PDB entry 3IWJ | X-ray diffraction, 2.15 A resolution | chains A and B

[Chain A (and B)]
Molecule: Putative aminoaldehyde dehydrogenase
From: Pisum sativum
Notes: EC 1.2.1.19; chain B of this document is another copy of the same molecule, construct and numbering; everything in this record applies to it too
UniProt: Q93YB2 (Q93YB2_PEA); residues 1-503 here = UniProt positions 1-503
Sequence (503 residues; row label = number of the first residue in the row):
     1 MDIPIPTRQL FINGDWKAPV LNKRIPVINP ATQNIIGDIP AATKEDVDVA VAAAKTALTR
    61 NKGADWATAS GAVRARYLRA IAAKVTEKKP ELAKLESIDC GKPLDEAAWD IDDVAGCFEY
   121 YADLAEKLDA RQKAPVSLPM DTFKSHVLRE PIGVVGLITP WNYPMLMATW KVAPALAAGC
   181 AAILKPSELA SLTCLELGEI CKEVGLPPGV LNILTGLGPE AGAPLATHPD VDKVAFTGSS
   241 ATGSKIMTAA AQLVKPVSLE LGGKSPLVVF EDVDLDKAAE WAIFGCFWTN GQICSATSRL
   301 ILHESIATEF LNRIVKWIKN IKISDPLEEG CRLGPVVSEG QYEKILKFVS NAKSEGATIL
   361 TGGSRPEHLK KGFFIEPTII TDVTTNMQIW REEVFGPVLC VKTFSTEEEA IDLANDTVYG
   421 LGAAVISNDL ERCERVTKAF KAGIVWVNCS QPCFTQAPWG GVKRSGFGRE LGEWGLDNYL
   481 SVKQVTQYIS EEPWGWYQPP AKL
Unresolved in the structure: 1-3
Bound ions: Na+: I28, D99, L189
Residues lining bound ligands: NAD (nicotinamide-adenine-dinucleotide): I158, T159, P160, W161, K185, P186, S187, E188, G216, G218, P219, G222, A223, F236, T237, G238, S239, T242, K245, I246
Curated features (UniProtKB/Swiss-Prot):
  - motif: A501 to L503 (Microbody targeting signal)
  - active site: E260 (Proton acceptor), C294 (Nucleophile)
  - binding site (Na(+)): I28, D99, L189
  - binding site (NAD(+)): W161, K185, S239
  - site: N162 (Transition state stabilizer)

[How chain A and chain B interact]
Pairs across the interface (153):
  D105(A) with W496(B)
  E106(A) with W496(B)
  W109(A) with W494(B), hydrophobic; W496(B), hydrophobic
  V136(A) with Q456(B); A457(B), hydrophobic
  S137(A) with Q456(B)
  L138(A) with F454(B), hydrophobic
  P139(A) with F454(B); Q456(B)
  F143(A) with C449(B), hydrophobic; P452(B), hydrophobic; F454(B), hydrophobic
  V147(A) with P458(B), hydrophobic
  R149(A) with W474(B)
  E150(A) with K438(B)
  S244(A) with A251(B), hydrogen bond (side chain-backbone); V254(B)
  M247(A) with M247(B); A251(B), hydrophobic; K255(B)
  T248(A) with A251(B)
  A251(A) with S244(B), hydrogen bond (backbone-side chain); M247(B), hydrophobic; T248(B)
  L253(A) with R464(B)
  V254(A) with L259(B), hydrophobic; L261(B), hydrophobic; R464(B); F467(B)
  K255(A) with M247(B); F467(B)
  P256(A) with F467(B)
  L259(A) with V254(B), hydrophobic
  L261(A) with V254(B), hydrophobic
  K277(A) with E491(B), hydrogen bond (side chain-backbone)
  E280(A) with P493(B); W494(B); G495(B), hydrogen bond (side chain-backbone); W496(B), hydrogen bond (side chain-backbone); Y497(B), hydrogen bond (side chain-backbone)
  W281(A) with Y488(B); W494(B), hydrophobic
  I283(A) with Y497(B), hydrophobic
  F284(A) with W494(B); W496(B); Y497(B)
  F287(A) with Y497(B)
  W288(A) with Y497(B), hydrogen bond (backbone-side chain)
  K316(A) with P500(B)
  W317(A) with Y497(B); Q498(B); P499(B), hydrophobic; P500(B)
  N320(A) with Q498(B), hydrogen bond (side chain-backbone); P499(B), hydrogen bond (side chain-backbone); P500(B)
  R332(A) with W496(B), hydrogen bond (side chain-backbone); Y497(B)
  L430(A) with Q487(B)
  T437(A) with K483(B), hydrogen bond (backbone-side chain); V485(B)
  K438(A) with E150(B); K483(B), hydrogen bond (backbone-side chain)
  F440(A) with K483(B), hydrogen bond (backbone-side chain)
  A442(A) with K483(B)
  G443(A) with V482(B); K483(B); Q484(B), hydrogen bond (backbone-backbone)
  I444(A) with Q484(B)
  V445(A) with K483(B); Q484(B), hydrogen bond (backbone-backbone); V485(B); T486(B), hydrogen bond (backbone-backbone)
  W446(A) with T486(B)
  V447(A) with T486(B), hydrogen bond (backbone-backbone); Q487(B); Y488(B), hydrogen bond (backbone-backbone)
  N448(A) with Y488(B)
  C449(A) with F143(B), hydrophobic; Y488(B), hydrophobic
  P452(A) with F143(B), hydrophobic
  F454(A) with L138(B), hydrophobic; P139(B); F143(B), hydrophobic
  Q456(A) with V136(B); S137(B); P139(B)
  A457(A) with Q484(B)
  P458(A) with V147(B), hydrophobic; V482(B), hydrophobic; Q484(B)
  R464(A) with L253(B); V254(B)
  F467(A) with V254(B); K255(B); P256(B)
  R469(A) with V482(B), hydrogen bond (side chain-backbone)
  W474(A) with V147(B), hydrophobic; R149(B); V482(B)
  V482(A) with G443(B); P458(B), hydrophobic; R469(B), hydrogen bond (backbone-side chain); W474(B)
  K483(A) with T437(B), hydrogen bond (side chain-backbone); K438(B), hydrogen bond (side chain-backbone); F440(B), hydrogen bond (side chain-backbone); A442(B); G443(B); V445(B)
  Q484(A) with G443(B), hydrogen bond (backbone-backbone); I444(B); V445(B), hydrogen bond (backbone-backbone); A457(B); P458(B), hydrogen bond (side chain-backbone)
  V485(A) with T437(B); V445(B)
  T486(A) with V445(B), hydrogen bond (backbone-backbone); W446(B); V447(B), hydrogen bond (backbone-backbone); C449(B)
  Q487(A) with L430(B); V447(B)
  Y488(A) with W281(B), hydrophobic; V447(B), hydrogen bond (backbone-backbone); N448(B); C449(B), hydrophobic
  E491(A) with K277(B), hydrogen bond (backbone-side chain)
  W494(A) with W109(B), hydrophobic; E280(B); W281(B), hydrophobic; F284(B)
  G495(A) with E280(B), hydrogen bond (backbone-side chain)
  W496(A) with D105(B); E106(B); W109(B), hydrophobic; E280(B), hydrogen bond (backbone-side chain); F284(B); R332(B), hydrogen bond (backbone-side chain)
  Y497(A) with E280(B), hydrogen bond (backbone-side chain); I283(B); F284(B), hydrophobic; W288(B), hydrogen bond (side chain-backbone); W317(B); I321(B), hydrophobic
  Q498(A) with W317(B); N320(B), hydrogen bond (backbone-side chain)
  P499(A) with W317(B), hydrophobic; N320(B), hydrogen bond (backbone-side chain)
  P500(A) with K316(B); W317(B); N320(B)
Other interface residues (no listed pair), chain A (84 interface residues in all): M140, S145, L148, S240, G243, A250, Q252, V257, I321, A439, W459, V462, S481, E492, P493, A501
Other interface residues (no listed pair), chain B (82 interface residues in all): M140, S145, L148, A250, Q252, V257, F287, W459, V462, K463, S481, E492, A501

[Overview]
Chain A and chain B form an interface of 84 and 82 residues respectively; the contacts include 37 hydrogen
bonds. Polar pairs include S244(A)-A251(B), K277(A)-E491(B) and E280(A)-G495(B). Bound to chain A: NAD.
Chain A and chain B are both Putative aminoaldehyde dehydrogenase (Pisum sativum); the structure, Crystal
structure of aminoaldehyde dehydrogenase 2 from Pisum sativum (PsAMADH2), was determined by X-ray diffraction
together with 3IWK from the same study.
